9H9Q - chains A and C of the 12 polymer chains in the assembly; structure by electron microscopy, 3.60 A resolution.

# Chain A
Molecule: Tubulin gamma chain
Organism: Candida albicans
UniProt: A0A8H6F519 (A0A8H6F519_CANAX); residue numbers follow UniProt; this construct covers 1-498
Amino-acid sequence (498 residues; numbered 1 to 498; the number before each row is that of its first residue):
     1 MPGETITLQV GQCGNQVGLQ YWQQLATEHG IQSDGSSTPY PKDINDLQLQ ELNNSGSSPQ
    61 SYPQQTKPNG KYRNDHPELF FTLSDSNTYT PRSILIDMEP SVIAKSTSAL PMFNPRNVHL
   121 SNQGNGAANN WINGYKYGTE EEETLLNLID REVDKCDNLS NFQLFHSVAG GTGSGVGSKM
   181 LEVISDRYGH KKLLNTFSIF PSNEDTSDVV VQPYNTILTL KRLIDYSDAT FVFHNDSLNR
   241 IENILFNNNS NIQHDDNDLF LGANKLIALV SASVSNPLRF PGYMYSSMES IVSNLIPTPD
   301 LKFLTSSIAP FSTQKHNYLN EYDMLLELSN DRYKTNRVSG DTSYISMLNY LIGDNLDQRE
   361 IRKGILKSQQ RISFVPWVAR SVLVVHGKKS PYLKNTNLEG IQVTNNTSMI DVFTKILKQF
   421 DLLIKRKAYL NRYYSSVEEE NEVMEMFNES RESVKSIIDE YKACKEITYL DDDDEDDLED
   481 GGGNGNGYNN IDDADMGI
Unresolved in the structure: 1-2, 40-72, 121-130, 203-210, 244-261, 339, 474-498

# Chain C
Molecule: Spindle pole body component
Organism: Candida albicans
UniProt: Q59PZ2 (Q59PZ2_CANAL); residues 1-871 here = UniProt positions 1-871
Amino-acid sequence (896 residues; numbered -24 to 871; the number before each row is that of its first residue; numbers below 1 keep their minus sign (Met-24 is residue -24)):
   -24 MHHHHHHDYD IPTTENLYFQ GAMDPMNTFS SPPNVIREYN DSTYQSPLNS QFHQSPFLQT
    36 QSPDYVSLRE EEDDNNDKNL DIMSSCIVDS VIYKSQKIAG PLLSQISNLN IQQALIIREL
    96 LFTLLGHEGH YIQYSKRYDP TSQISRIEGP DYKIAKNLDI SLKVITKKLV KFGKFYSGLK
   156 SFIQVFDNNK FGKIVQKFCS EVRKFLSSYQ QVLINVEHEF KFNKNFNLNM LDSLLHQEIS
   216 NEMTHLYQIG IEISRITEER QKMSQAEIMG NFEPTTLANT SMNGINSEPN LYYGKFDCCK
   276 GGLLLQVIQE RMVYYKGDPT SLDFLTQLFD IVSSDYIGML NQWLLEGVIN DPFDEFMIRE
   336 KRVPDSFMEI FQSKSEYYWN ELFLIKIDGL LNQFQNSTIQ SKILNTGKYL NIFKRCTGLH
   396 NFESLKEKLT TITSLAAPDL ELKIDEFYHR ANKMLMKLLF DGYNFPSVVN IFQRLFLFAD
   456 SFQIDNFIDS TFSELKRGKL KISVSRLQKQ YDDIFKEKIE NKVGVRPSVY DVLKKNQKLS
   516 VTSESLYKVV EELMEKNSDY LISDNNLRGI FHRVASLRDD SRLTISSTAD SATENVKDEP
   576 TITSVDLTIP LPFPLNLVLN QQLSYQYEIM FKLLINIKFI SKYNSSNWQE MNYSKIWTNS
   636 HFNSSVKKWI LRCRVLHSRI CSFIHELENY IVHDVIEHNF EEIKNLIHTT ATNLATSELG
   696 SDINDEGDNI FNGSLIRGTF NNNSIFDSKV HKHRTTTYVE GISTVEQLIQ KFLDYSSTLL
   756 NDSLLTREES LRQLRKMLDF IFHFNNYIVQ VKKVLVLLNH ELFNEYSKEF PTKFEKPMDQ
   816 ESIDKRFANL SDTFLMQYEK FGENLVTFLA TIKQVGEREN QGLLELSNRL ELCFPE
Unresolved in the structure: -24 to 36, 46-53, 238-275, 530-572, 805-813, 870-871
Differences from the reference sequence: initiating methionine (-24); expression tag (-23 to 0)

# How chain A and chain C interact
Pairs across the interface (65; chain A residue first):
  Asn74(A) with Arg449(C)
  His76(A) with Phe457(C)
  Leu79(A) with Phe457(C), hydrophobic
  Asn158(A) with Asp464(C), hydrogen bond
  His190(A) with Gln624(C), hydrogen bond (backbone-side chain); Tyr628(C)
  Asp228(A) with Tyr628(C), hydrogen bond (backbone-side chain)
  Pro281(A) with Asp455(C); Phe457(C), hydrophobic
  Gly282(A) with Phe453(C); Ala454(C); Asp455(C); Ser456(C), hydrogen bond (backbone-side chain)
  Tyr283(A) with Gln448(C), hydrogen bond; Leu452(C); Phe453(C); Ala454(C), hydrophobic; Ser456(C); Lys613(C), hydrogen bond (backbone-side chain); Val667(C), hydrophobic; Glu672(C), hydrogen bond
  Met284(A) with Ser456(C); His660(C); Glu663(C); Asn664(C)
  Ser286(A) with Ser456(C); Phe457(C); Asp460(C)
  Glu289(A) with Lys617(C), salt bridge; Ser620(C)
  Ser290(A) with Ser620(C)
  Val292(A) with Trp623(C), hydrophobic
  Ser293(A) with Trp623(C)
  Asn294(A) with His660(C)
  Ile296(A) with Trp623(C), hydrogen bond (backbone-side chain); Asn627(C)
  Pro297(A) with Ser653(C)
  Pro299(A) with Asn627(C); Arg649(C)
  Leu356(A) with Glu676(C)
  Arg362(A) with Asp669(C), salt bridge; Glu860(C), salt bridge; Arg864(C)
  Leu366(A) with Leu867(C), hydrophobic
  Gln369(A) with Arg864(C); Leu867(C); Cys868(C)
  Gln370(A) with Leu867(C)
  Trp377(A) with Val650(C), hydrophobic; Arg654(C)
  Ala379(A) with Ser657(C); Cys868(C); Phe869(C), hydrophobic
  Arg380(A) with Cys868(C), hydrogen bond (backbone-side chain)
  Ser381(A) with Ser657(C); Glu661(C)
  His386(A) with His668(C), hydrogen bond
  Tyr469(A) with Lys643(C), hydrogen bond (backbone-side chain); Leu646(C), hydrophobic
  Leu470(A) with Arg647(C), hydrogen bond (backbone-side chain); Val650(C), hydrophobic; Arg654(C)
  Asp471(A) with Lys643(C), hydrogen bond (backbone-side chain)
  Asp472(A) with Lys643(C); Arg647(C)
Also at the interface, not in a pair above, chain A (45 interface residues in all): Glu78, Lys191, Leu193, Tyr285, Ser287, Thr298, Gln358, Arg359, Ile365, Val382, Leu383, Thr468
Also at the interface, not in a pair above, chain C (42 interface residues in all): Ile671, His673, Asn863

# Overview
The interface between chain A and chain C involves 45 residues on one side and 42 on the other; the contacts
include 13 hydrogen bonds and 3 salt bridges. Among the polar pairs are Glu289(A)-Lys617(C),
Arg362(A)-Asp669(C) and Arg362(A)-Glu860(C).
Here chain A is Tubulin gamma chain and chain C is Spindle pole body component, both from Candida albicans.
Entry 9H9Q (Candida albicans gamma-tubulin small complex within ring-like higher oligomer in complex with
Spc72 CM1) was determined by electron microscopy together with 9H9P and 9H9R from the same study.
